PDB entry 7K1B | electron microscopy, 4.30 A resolution (low resolution: residue-level contacts below are approximate; hydrogen-bond / salt-bridge calls are withheld) | chains A and G of the 4 polymer chains in the assembly

[Chain A]
Name: DNA-dependent protein kinase catalytic subunit
Source organism: Homo sapiens
Notes: EC 2.7.11.1
UniProtKB: P78527 (PRKDC_HUMAN); residue numbers follow UniProt; this construct covers 1-4128
Amino-acid sequence (4128 residues; each row starts with the number of its first residue):
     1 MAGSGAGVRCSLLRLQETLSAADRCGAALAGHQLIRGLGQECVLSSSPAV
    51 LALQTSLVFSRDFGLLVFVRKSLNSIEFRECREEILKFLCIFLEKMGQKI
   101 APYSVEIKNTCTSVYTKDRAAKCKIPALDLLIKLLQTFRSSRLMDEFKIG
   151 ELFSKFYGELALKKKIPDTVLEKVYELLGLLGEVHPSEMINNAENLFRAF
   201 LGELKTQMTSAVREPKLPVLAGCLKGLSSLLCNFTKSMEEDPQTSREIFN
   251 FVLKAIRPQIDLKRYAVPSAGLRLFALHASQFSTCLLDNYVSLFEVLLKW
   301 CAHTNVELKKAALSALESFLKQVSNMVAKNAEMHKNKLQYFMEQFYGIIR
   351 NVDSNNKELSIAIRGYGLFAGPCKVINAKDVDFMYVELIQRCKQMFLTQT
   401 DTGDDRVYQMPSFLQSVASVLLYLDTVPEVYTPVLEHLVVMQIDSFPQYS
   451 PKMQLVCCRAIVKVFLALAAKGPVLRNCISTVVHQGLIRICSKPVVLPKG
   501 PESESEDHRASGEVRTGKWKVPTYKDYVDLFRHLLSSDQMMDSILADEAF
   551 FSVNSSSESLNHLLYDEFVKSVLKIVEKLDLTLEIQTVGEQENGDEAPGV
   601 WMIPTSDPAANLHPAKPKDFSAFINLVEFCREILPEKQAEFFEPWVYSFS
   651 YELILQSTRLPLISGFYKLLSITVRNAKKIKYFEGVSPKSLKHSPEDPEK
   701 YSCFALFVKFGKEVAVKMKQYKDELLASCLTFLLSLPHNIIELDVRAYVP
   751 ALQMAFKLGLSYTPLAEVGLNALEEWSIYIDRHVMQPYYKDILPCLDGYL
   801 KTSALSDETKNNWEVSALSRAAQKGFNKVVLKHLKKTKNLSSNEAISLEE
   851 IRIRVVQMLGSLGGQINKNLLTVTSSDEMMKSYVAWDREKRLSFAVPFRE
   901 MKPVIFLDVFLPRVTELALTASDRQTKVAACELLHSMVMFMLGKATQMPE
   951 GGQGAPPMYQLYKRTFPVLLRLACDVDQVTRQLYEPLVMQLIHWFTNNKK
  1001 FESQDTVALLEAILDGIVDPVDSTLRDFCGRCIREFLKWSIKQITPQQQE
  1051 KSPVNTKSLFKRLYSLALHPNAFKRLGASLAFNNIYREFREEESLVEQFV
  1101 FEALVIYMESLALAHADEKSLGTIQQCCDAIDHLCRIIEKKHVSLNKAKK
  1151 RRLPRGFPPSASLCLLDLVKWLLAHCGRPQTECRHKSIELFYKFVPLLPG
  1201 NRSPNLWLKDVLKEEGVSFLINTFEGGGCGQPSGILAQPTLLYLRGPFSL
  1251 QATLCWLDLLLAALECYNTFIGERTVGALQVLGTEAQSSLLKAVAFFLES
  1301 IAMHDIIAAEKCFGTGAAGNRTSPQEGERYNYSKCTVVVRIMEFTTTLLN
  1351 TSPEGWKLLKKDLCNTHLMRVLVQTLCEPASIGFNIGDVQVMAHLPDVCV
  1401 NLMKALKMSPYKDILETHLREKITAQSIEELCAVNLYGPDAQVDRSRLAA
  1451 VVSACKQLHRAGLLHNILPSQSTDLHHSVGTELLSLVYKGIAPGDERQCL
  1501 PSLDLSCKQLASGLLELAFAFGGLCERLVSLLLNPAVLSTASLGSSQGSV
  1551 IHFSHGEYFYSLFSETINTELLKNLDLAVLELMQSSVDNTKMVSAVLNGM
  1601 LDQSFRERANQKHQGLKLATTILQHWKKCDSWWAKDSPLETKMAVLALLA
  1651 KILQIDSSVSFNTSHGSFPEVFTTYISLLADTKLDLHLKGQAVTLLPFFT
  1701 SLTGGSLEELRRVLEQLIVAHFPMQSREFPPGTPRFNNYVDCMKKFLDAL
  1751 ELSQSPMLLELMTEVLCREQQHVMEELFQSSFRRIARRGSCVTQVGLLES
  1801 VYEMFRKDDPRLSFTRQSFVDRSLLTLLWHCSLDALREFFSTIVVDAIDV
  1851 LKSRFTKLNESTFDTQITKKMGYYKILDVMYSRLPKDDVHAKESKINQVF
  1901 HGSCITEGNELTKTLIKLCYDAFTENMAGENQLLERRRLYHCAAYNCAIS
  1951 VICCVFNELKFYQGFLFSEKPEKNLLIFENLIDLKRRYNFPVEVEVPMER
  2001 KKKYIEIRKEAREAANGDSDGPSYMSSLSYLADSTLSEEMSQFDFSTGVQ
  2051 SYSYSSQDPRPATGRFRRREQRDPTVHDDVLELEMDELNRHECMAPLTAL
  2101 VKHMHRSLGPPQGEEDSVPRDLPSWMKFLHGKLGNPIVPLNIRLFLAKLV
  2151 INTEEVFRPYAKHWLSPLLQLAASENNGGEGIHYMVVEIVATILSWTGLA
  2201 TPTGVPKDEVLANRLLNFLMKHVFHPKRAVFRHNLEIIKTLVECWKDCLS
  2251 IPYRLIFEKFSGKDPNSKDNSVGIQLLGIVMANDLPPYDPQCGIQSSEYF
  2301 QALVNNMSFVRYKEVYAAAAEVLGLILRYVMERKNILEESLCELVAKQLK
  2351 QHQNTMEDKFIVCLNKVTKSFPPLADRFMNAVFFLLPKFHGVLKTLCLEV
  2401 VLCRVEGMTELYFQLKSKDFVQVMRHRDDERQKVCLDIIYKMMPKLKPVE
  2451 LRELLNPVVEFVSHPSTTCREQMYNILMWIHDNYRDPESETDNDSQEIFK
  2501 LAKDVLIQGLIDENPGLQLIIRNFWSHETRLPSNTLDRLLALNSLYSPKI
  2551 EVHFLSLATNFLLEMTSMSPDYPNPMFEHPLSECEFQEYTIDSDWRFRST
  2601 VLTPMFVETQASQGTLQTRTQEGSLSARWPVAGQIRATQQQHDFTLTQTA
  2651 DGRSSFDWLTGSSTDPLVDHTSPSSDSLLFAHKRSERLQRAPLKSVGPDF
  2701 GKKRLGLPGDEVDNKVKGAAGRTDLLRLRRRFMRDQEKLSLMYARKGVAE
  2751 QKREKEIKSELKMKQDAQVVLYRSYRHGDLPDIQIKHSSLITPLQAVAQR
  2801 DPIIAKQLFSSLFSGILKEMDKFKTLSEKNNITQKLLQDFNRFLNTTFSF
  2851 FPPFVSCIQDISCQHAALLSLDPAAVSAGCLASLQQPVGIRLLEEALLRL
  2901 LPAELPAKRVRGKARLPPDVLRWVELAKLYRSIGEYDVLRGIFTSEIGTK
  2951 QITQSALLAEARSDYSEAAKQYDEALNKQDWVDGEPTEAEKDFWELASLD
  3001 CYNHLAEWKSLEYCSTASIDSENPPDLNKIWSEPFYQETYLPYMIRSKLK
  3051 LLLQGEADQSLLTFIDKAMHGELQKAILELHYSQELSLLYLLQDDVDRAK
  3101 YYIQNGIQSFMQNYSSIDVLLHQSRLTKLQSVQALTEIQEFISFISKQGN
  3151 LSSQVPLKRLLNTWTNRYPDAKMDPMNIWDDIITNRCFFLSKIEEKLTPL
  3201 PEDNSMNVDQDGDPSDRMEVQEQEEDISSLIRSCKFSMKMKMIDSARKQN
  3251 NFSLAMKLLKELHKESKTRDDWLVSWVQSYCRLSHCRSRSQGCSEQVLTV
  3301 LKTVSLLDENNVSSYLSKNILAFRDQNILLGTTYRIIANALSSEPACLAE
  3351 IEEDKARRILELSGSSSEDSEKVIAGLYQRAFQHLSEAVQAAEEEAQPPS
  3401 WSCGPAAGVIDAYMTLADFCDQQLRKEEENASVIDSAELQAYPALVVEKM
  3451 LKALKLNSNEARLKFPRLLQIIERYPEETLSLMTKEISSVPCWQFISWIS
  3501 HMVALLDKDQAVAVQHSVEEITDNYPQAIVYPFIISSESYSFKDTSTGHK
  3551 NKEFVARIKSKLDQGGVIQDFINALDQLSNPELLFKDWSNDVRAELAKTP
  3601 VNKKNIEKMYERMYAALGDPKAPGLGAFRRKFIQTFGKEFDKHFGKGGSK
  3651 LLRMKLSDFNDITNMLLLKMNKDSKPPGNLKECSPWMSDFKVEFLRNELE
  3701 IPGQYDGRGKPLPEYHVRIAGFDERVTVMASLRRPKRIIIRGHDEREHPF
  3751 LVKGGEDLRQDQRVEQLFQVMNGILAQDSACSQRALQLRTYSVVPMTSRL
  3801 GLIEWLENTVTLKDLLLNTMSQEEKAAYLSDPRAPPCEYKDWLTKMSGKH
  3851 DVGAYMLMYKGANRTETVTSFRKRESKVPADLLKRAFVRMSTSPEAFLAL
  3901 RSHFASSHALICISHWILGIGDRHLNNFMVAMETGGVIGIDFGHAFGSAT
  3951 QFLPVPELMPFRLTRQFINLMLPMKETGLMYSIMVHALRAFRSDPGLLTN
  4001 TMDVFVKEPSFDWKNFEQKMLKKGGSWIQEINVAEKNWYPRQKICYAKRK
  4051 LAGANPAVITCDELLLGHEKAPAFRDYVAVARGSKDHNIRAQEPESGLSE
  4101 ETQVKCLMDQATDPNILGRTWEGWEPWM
Not modelled in the structure: 1-6, 495-521, 547-557, 588-601, 686-699, 802-815, 838-845, 948-955, 1231-1240, 1284-1287, 1304-1322, 1494-1500, 1535-1553, 1995-2033, 2049-2081, 2109-2119, 2568-2786, 2900-2918, 3199-3225, 3363-3368, 3392-3405, 3430-3439
UniProt features mapped onto this chain:
  - region: Leu-1503 to Leu-1538 (Interaction with C1D), Glu-2737 to Gln-2765 (May split the end of the DNA molecule, with the two strands separating around the region), Val-3728 to Arg-3734 (G-loop), Gly-3919 to Asn-3927 (Catalytic loop), Gly-3939 to Thr-3964 (Activation loop)
  - site: Asp-2020, Gly-2021 (Cleavage)
  - modified residue: Lys-117 (N6-acetyllysine), Ser-511 (Phosphoserine), Ser-687 (Phosphoserine), Lys-828 (N6-acetyllysine), Ser-841 (Phosphoserine), Ser-893 (Phosphoserine), Ser-1065 (Phosphoserine), Lys-1209 (N6-acetyllysine), Lys-1970 (N6-acetyllysine), Ser-2056 (Phosphoserine), Lys-2259 (N6-acetyllysine), Thr-2535 (Phosphothreonine), Thr-2609 (Phosphothreonine), Ser-2612 (Phosphoserine), Thr-2638 (Phosphothreonine), Thr-2647 (Phosphothreonine), Ser-2789 (Phosphoserine), Ser-3205 (Phosphoserine), Lys-3241 (N6-acetyllysine), Lys-3260 (N6-acetyllysine) and 6 more in UniProt
  - natural variant: Lys-263 (K263N: In a lung adenocarcinoma sample), Gly-500 (G500S: In a metastatic melanoma sample), Arg-1136 (R1136H: In a colorectal adenocarcinoma sample), Arg-1447 (R1447M: In a lung squamous cell carcinoma sample), Ala-1680 (A1680V: In a metastatic melanoma sample), Ser-2810 (S2810N: In a metastatic melanoma sample), Gly-2941 (G2941A: In a lung neuroendocrine carcinoma sample), Leu-3062 (L3062R: In IMD26), Ala-3574 (A3574V: In IMD26)
  - mutagenesis: Leu-1510 (L1510P: Loss of interaction with C1D), Glu-1516 to Leu-1517 (Loss of interaction with C1D), Thr-2609 (T2609A: Leads to radiation sensitivity and impaired DSB joining. Gives rise to reduced phosphorylation; when associated with A-2612), Ser-2612 (S2612A: Reduced phosphorylation; when associated with A-2609), Thr-2638 (T2638A: Alleviates phosphorylation, leaves a fully active enzyme with compromised cellular resistance to ionizing radiation without affecting DNA end joining; when associated with A-2647), Thr-2647 (T2647A: Alleviates phosphorylation, leaves a fully active enzyme with compromised cellular resistance to ionizing radiation without affecting DNA end joining; when associated with A-2638)
From the paper describing this entry:
  - post-translational modification sites: Ser-56, Ser-72, Thr-946, Ser-1003, Ser-3205, Thr-3950 (citing earlier work)
  - disease-associated variants - L3062R: decreased catalytic activity (citing earlier work)

[Chain G]
Molecule: 16-nt DNA strand
Sequence (16 nucleotides; numbered 25 to 40; the number before each row is that of its first residue):
    25 AAGCAGTAGAGCATGC

[Interface between chain A and chain G]
Contacting residue pairs - 7 pairs, chain A then chain G:
  Arg-264(A) with DA32(G); DG33(G)
  Tyr-265(A) with DG33(G); DA34(G)
  Asn-305(A) with DG33(G); DA34(G)
  Gln-448(A) with DC40(G)
Other interface residues (no listed pair), chain A (7 interface residues in all): Lys-263, Ala-266, Pro-522

[In short]
7 residues of chain A and 4 residues of chain G are in contact. Curated annotation (UniProt) lists 7
mutagenesis sites on chain A. From the paper: L3062R of chain A reduces catalytic activity; modification sites
Ser-56(A), Ser-72(A) and Thr-946(A) among others.
Chain A is DNA-dependent protein kinase catalytic subunit (Homo sapiens) and chain G is a 16-nt DNA strand;
the structure, CryoEM structure of DNA-PK catalytic subunit complexed with DNA (Complex II), was determined by
electron microscopy (same publication as 7K0Y, 7K17, 7K19, 7K1J, 7K1K and 7K1N).
